Entry 7CGO (electron microscopy, 3.90 A resolution); this record covers chains D and DC of the 219 polymer chains in the assembly.

# Chain D
Molecule: Flagellar basal-body rod protein FlgG
From: Salmonella typhimurium (strain LT2 / SGSC1412 / ATCC 700720)
Reference sequence: P0A1J3 (FLGG_SALTY); numbering as in UniProt (aligned over 1-260)
Chain sequence (260 residues; row label = number of the first residue in the row):
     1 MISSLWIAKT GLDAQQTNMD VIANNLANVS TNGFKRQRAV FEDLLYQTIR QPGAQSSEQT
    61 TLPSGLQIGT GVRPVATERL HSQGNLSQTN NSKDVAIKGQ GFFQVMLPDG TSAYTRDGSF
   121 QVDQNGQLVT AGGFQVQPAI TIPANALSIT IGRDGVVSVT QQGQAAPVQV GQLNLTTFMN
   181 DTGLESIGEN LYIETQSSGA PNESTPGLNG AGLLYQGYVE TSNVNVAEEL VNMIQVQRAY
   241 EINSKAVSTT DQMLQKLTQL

# Chain DC
Molecule: Flagellar hook protein FlgE
From: Salmonella typhimurium (strain LT2 / SGSC1412 / ATCC 700720)
Reference sequence: P0A1J1 (FLGE_SALTY); numbering as in UniProt (aligned over 1-403)
Chain sequence (403 residues; each row starts with the number of its first residue):
     1 MSFSQAVSGL NAAATNLDVI GNNIANSATY GFKSGTASFA DMFAGSKVGL GVKVAGITQD
    61 FTDGTTTNTG RGLDVAISQN GFFRLVDSNG SVFYSRNGQF KLDENRNLVN MQGMQLTGYP
   121 ATGTPPTIQQ GANPAPITIP NTLMAAKSTT TASMQINLNS TDPVPSKTPF SVSDADSYNK
   181 KGTVTVYDSQ GNAHDMNVYF VKTKDNEWAV YTHDSSDPAA TAPTTASTTL KFNENGILES
   241 GGTVNITTGT INGATAATFS LSFLNSMQQN TGANNIVATN QNGYKPGDLV SYQINNDGTV
   301 VGNYSNEQEQ VLGQIVLANF ANNEGLASQG DNVWAATQAS GVALLGTAGS GNFGKLTNGA
   361 LEASNVDLSK ELVNMIVAQR NYQSNAQTIK TQDQILNTLV NLR
Not modelled in the structure: 1, 403

# Chain D / chain DC interface
Contacting residue pairs (55):
  M19(D) - T388(DC)
  M19(D) - T391(DC)
  M19(D) - Q392(DC)
  D20(D) - S2(DC)
  A23(D) - S2(DC)
  A23(D) - T388(DC)
  N24(D) - F43(DC)
  N24(D) - G49(DC)
  N24(D) - G51(DC)
  L26(D) - N385(DC)
  L26(D) - T388(DC)
  A27(D) - Q5(DC)
  A27(D) - N385(DC)
  N28(D) - D41(DC)
  N28(D) - G51(DC)
  N28(D) - V52(DC)
  V29(D) - N381(DC)
  S30(D) - F39(DC)
  T31(D) - F39(DC)
  T31(D) - V52(DC)
  F34(D) - D41(DC)
  Q37(D) - F43(DC)
  V75(D) - K47(DC)  hydrogen bond (backbone-side chain)
  A76(D) - K47(DC)
  T77(D) - K47(DC)
  R79(D) - F43(DC)
  N91(D) - D60(DC)
  K93(D) - N322(DC)  hydrogen bond
  Q121(D) - T58(DC)
  V122(D) - N322(DC)  hydrogen bond (backbone-side chain)
  Q124(D) - A321(DC)
  N145(D) - N352(DC)
  A146(D) - N352(DC)
  L147(D) - N352(DC)
  Q162(D) - G351(DC)
  E185(D) - S46(DC)
  S186(D) - F43(DC)
  S186(D) - G45(DC)
  G188(D) - D41(DC)
  G188(D) - M42(DC)
  G188(D) - F43(DC)
  E189(D) - D41(DC)  hydrogen bond (backbone-backbone)
  E189(D) - K53(DC)  salt bridge
  N190(D) - A40(DC)
  N190(D) - D41(DC)  hydrogen bond (backbone-side chain)
  V226(D) - S384(DC)
  M233(D) - T388(DC)
  M233(D) - T391(DC)  hydrogen bond
  Q237(D) - T391(DC)
  Q237(D) - Q394(DC)  hydrogen bond
  Q237(D) - I395(DC)
  Y240(D) - I395(DC)  hydrophobic
  E241(D) - T398(DC)  hydrogen bond
  S244(D) - T398(DC)
  S248(D) - L402(DC)
Also at the interface, not in a pair above, chain D (42 interface residues in all): Q16, N32, D123, I187, D251
Also at the interface, not in a pair above, chain DC (38 interface residues in all): G9, S38, L50, Q338, A339, G341, Q387, L399

# In short
42 residues of chain D face 38 of chain DC across their interface; the contacts include 8 hydrogen bonds and 1
salt bridge. Polar contacts include E189(D)-K53(DC), V75(D)-K47(DC) and K93(D)-N322(DC).
Here chain D is Flagellar basal-body rod protein FlgG and chain DC is Flagellar hook protein FlgE, both from
Salmonella typhimurium (strain LT2 / SGSC1412 / ATCC 700720). Entry 7CGO (Cryo-EM structure of the flagellar
motor-hook complex from Salmonella) was determined by electron microscopy (same publication as 7CBL, 7CBM,
7CG0, 7CG4, 7E80, 7E81 and 7E82).
